PDB entry 4WLS | X-ray diffraction, 2.10 A resolution | chains A and B of the 6 polymer chains in the assembly

# Chain A (and B)
Molecule: HTH-type transcriptional regulator CueR
From: Escherichia coli DH5[alpha]
Notes: chain B of this document is another copy of the same molecule, construct and numbering; everything in this record applies to it too
Reference sequence: P0A9G4 (CUER_ECOLI); residue numbers follow UniProt; this construct covers 1-128
Chain sequence (128 residues; each row starts with the number of its first residue):
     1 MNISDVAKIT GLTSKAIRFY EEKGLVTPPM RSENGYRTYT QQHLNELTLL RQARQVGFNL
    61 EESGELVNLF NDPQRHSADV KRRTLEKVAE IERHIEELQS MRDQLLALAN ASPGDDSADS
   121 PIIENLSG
Disordered / not traced: 112-128
Differences from the reference sequence: engineered mutation Ser112 (Cys in P0A9G4), Ser120 (Cys in P0A9G4)
Modified positions: Mse1 (selenomethionine; parent Met); Mse30 (selenomethionine; parent Met); Mse101 (selenomethionine; parent Met)
Reported in the primary citation:
  - binding site for Copa promoter DNA non-template strand: Lys15, Arg18, Phe19, Tyr36
  - specificity-determining residues: Lys15 (proposed by the authors, not directly observed)

# How chain A and chain B interact
Residue-residue contacts (69):
  Leu49(A) with Mse101(B), hydrophobic
  Gln52(A) with Mse101(B); Gln104(B)
  Ala53(A) with Mse101(B), hydrophobic
  Gln55(A) with Val56(B); Gly57(B); His94(B), hydrogen bond (backbone-side chain); Glu97(B), hydrogen bond
  Val56(A) with Val56(B); Leu98(B), hydrophobic
  Gly57(A) with Gln55(B); Val56(B); Gly57(B)
  Leu66(A) with Mse101(B), hydrophobic; Leu105(B), hydrophobic
  Leu69(A) with Leu108(B)
  Phe70(A) with Gln104(B); Leu105(B), hydrophobic; Leu108(B), hydrophobic
  Arg75(A) with Leu108(B)
  His76(A) with Ala111(B), hydrogen bond (side chain-backbone)
  Lys81(A) with Ala109(B), hydrogen bond (side chain-backbone)
  Thr84(A) with Leu105(B); Leu108(B); Ala109(B)
  Lys87(A) with Leu105(B)
  Val88(A) with Leu105(B), hydrophobic; Leu106(B), hydrophobic
  Ile91(A) with Leu98(B); Mse101(B), hydrophobic; Arg102(B); Leu105(B), hydrophobic
  Glu92(A) with Arg102(B), salt bridge
  His94(A) with Gln55(B), hydrogen bond; Val56(B); Leu98(B)
  Ile95(A) with Leu98(B), hydrophobic; Gln99(B)
  Glu97(A) with Arg51(B), salt bridge; Gln52(B), hydrogen bond; Gln55(B)
  Leu98(A) with Val56(B), hydrophobic; Ile91(B); His94(B); Ile95(B), hydrophobic; Leu98(B), hydrophobic
  Gln99(A) with Ile95(B)
  Ser100(A) with Gln52(B)
  Mse101(A) with Gln52(B); Leu66(B), hydrophobic; Ile91(B), hydrophobic
  Arg102(A) with Glu92(B), salt bridge
  Gln104(A) with Phe70(B)
  Leu105(A) with Leu69(B), hydrophobic; Phe70(B), hydrophobic; Thr84(B); Val88(B), hydrophobic; Ile91(B), hydrophobic
  Leu106(A) with Leu85(B), hydrophobic; Val88(B), hydrophobic
  Leu108(A) with Leu69(B); Phe70(B), hydrophobic; Arg75(B); Thr84(B)
  Ala109(A) with Lys81(B), hydrogen bond (backbone-side chain); Thr84(B); Leu85(B), hydrophobic
  Ala111(A) with His76(B); Lys81(B)
Also at the interface, not in a pair above, chain A (34 interface residues in all): Phe58, Leu85, Arg93
Also at the interface, not in a pair above, chain B (33 interface residues in all): Leu49, Ala53, Phe58, Lys87

# Summary
The interface between chain A and chain B involves 34 residues on one side and 33 on the other; the contacts
include 7 hydrogen bonds and 3 salt bridges. Among the polar pairs are Glu92(A)-Arg102(B), Glu97(A)-Arg51(B)
and Gln55(A)-His94(B). From the paper: a binding site for Copa promoter DNA non-template strand at Lys15(A),
Arg18(A) and Phe19(A) among others; the specificity determinant Lys15(A).
Chain A and chain B are both HTH-type transcriptional regulator CueR (Escherichia coli DH5[alpha]); the
structure, Crystal structure of the metal-free (repressor) form of E. Coli CUER, a copper efflux regulator,
bound ..., was determined by X-ray diffraction, deposited together with 4WLW.
